2I3P - chains C and B of the 4 polymer chains in the assembly; structure by X-ray diffraction, 2.30 A resolution.

== Chain C ==
Molecule: 24-nt DNA strand
Sequence (24 nucleotides; each row starts with the number of its first residue):
   501 GCAAATCGTC GTGAGACAAT TTCG
Metal / ion sites: Ca2+ site 1: DA514 (shared with 1 residue of chain A; Gly-319(B) of chain B; 1 residue of chain D); Ca2+ site 2: DG515 (shared with 1 residue of chain A; Asp-320(B) of chain B; 1 residue of chain D)

== Chain B ==
Molecule: DNA endonuclease I-CreI
Source organism: Chlamydomonas reinhardtii
Notes: EC 3.1.-.-
Reference sequence: P05725 (DNE1_CHLRE); residues 301-453 here correspond to UniProt positions 1-153 (UniProt number = residue number - 300)
Sequence (153 residues; row label = number of the first residue in the row):
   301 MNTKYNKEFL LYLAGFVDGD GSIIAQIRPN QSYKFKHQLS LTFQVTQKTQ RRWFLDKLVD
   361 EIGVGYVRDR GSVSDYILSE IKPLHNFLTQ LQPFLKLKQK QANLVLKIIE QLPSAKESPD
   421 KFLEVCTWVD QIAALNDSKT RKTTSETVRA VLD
Unresolved in the structure: 301
Sequence notes: engineered mutation Arg-328 (Lys28 in P05725), Thr-342 (Ala42 in P05725), Glu-410 (Trp110 in P05725), Gln-411 (Arg111 in P05725)
Metal / ion sites: Ca2+ site 1: Gly-319 (shared with 1 residue of chain A; DA514(C) of chain C; 1 residue of chain D); Ca2+ site 2: Asp-320 (shared with 1 residue of chain A; DG515(C) of chain C; 1 residue of chain D)

== Chain C / chain B interface ==
Residue-residue contacts (30):
  DG501(C) with Ser-332(B), base contact
  DC502(C) with Ser-332(B), base contact; Tyr-333(B), phosphate contact; Lys-334(B), hydrogen bond to the phosphate; Lys-416(B), hydrogen bond to the phosphate
  DA503(C) with Tyr-333(B), hydrogen bond to the base; Gln-338(B), hydrogen bond to the base; Leu-412(B), phosphate contact; Lys-416(B), salt bridge to the phosphate
  DA504(C) with Tyr-333(B), base contact; Gln-338(B), hydrogen bond to the base; Ser-379(B), phosphate contact; Glu-380(B), phosphate contact; Ile-381(B), hydrogen bond to the phosphate
  DA505(C) with Arg-328(B), base contact; Tyr-366(B), phosphate contact; Ser-379(B), phosphate contact; Glu-380(B), phosphate contact
  DT506(C) with Arg-328(B), base contact; Tyr-366(B), base contact
  DC507(C) with Arg-368(B), base contact
  DG508(C) with Arg-368(B), hydrogen bond to the base
  DT509(C) with Arg-368(B), base contact; Arg-370(B), hydrogen bond to the base
  DC510(C) with Thr-440(B), base contact
  DG511(C) with Lys-439(B), sugar contact
  DT512(C) with Lys-439(B), hydrogen bond to the phosphate
  DG513(C) with Asp-437(B), phosphate contact; Lys-439(B), salt bridge to the phosphate
  DG515(C) with Asp-320(B), phosphate contact
Other interface residues (no listed pair), chain C (15 interface residues in all): DA514
Other interface residues (no listed pair), chain B (18 interface residues in all): Gly-319

== Summary ==
15 residues of chain C and 18 residues of chain B are in contact; the contacts include 9 hydrogen bonds and 2
salt bridges. Polar contacts include DA503(C)/Tyr-333(B), DA503(C)/Gln-338(B) and DA504(C)/Gln-338(B). The
Ca2+ site 1 is built by Gly-319(B) and DA514(C).
Chain C is a 24-nt DNA strand and chain B is DNA endonuclease I-CreI (Chlamydomonas reinhardtii); the
structure, K28R mutant of Homing Endonuclease I-CreI, was determined by X-ray diffraction (same publication as
2I3Q).
